9F5Y - chains D and E of the 51 polymer chains in the assembly; structure by electron microscopy, 2.51 A resolution.

[Chain D]
Protein: NADH:ubiquinone oxidoreductase 30kDa subunit domain-containing protein
From: Chlamydomonas reinhardtii
UniProt: A8IHL3 (A8IHL3_CHLRE); residues 1-282 here = UniProt positions 1-282
Amino-acid sequence (282 residues; each row starts with the number of its first residue):
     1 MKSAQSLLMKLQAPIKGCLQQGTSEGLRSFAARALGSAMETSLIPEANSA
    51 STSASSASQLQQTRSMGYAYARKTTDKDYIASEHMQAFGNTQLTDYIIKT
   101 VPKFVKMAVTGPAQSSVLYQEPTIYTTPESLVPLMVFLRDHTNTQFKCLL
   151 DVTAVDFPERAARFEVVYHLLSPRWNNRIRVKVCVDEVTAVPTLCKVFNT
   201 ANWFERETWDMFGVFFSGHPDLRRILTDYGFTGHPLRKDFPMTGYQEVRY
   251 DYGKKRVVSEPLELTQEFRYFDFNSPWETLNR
Disordered / not traced: 1-66

[Chain E]
Protein: NADH:ubiquinone oxidoreductase 49 kD subunit
From: Chlamydomonas reinhardtii
Notes: EC 1.6.5.3
UniProt: Q6V9A8 (Q6V9A8_CHLRE); residue numbers follow UniProt; this construct covers 1-467
Amino-acid sequence (467 residues; row label = number of the first residue in the row):
     1 MRRQAVTCLRGLWRAGSASQEVANQAGASSFALQGLLAQTERGLRTSVDA
    51 KDAKIAPLSAMPWSLQAARSATAEALTPAKVNNFTLNFGPQHPAAHGVLR
   101 LVLEMQGEIIMRADPHIGLLHRGTEKLLEYKTYLQGLPYFDRLDYVSMMC
   151 MEHSYVLAIEQLLNVSVPLRGQYIRVLFSEITRVLNHLLAITCHSMDVGA
   201 LTPFLWAFEEREKLFEFYERVSGARMHAAYFRVGGVSQDLPIGLLRDVYD
   251 WARQFASRLDEMEELLTGNRIWKERTVDVGTITAQMAWDWGCSGPILRAS
   301 GIDWDLRKTQPYDAYGKMQFNVPIAGHGDCYDRYLVRLQEMRESLRIIYQ
   351 CLNEMPDGLYKSPDGKVCPPSRSTMKQSMEALIHHFKLYTEGFHVPAGET
   401 YRAVEAPKGEFGVYLVSRGGNRPYRCKIRSPGYAHLQMTDVISRGAMLAD
   451 VVTIIGTLDVVFGEIDR
Disordered / not traced: 1-78, 92-97
Reported in the primary citation:
  - conformationally variable residues (order/disorder transition): Q91 to V98

[How chain D and chain E interact]
Contacting residue pairs - 100 pairs, chain D then chain E:
  G67(D) with Q285(E); W288(E)
  Y68(D) with W288(E), hydrogen bond (backbone-side chain); I302(E)
  A69(D) with I302(E); D303(E), hydrogen bond (backbone-backbone)
  Y70(D) with A284(E), hydrophobic; G301(E)
  A71(D) with G301(E), hydrogen bond (backbone-backbone); D303(E); I324(E), hydrophobic
  I80(D) with K308(E); T309(E)
  P112(D) with Q161(E), hydrogen bond (backbone-side chain)
  A113(D) with Q161(E)
  Q114(D) with Y401(E); R402(E)
  S115(D) with Q310(E)
  S116(D) with Q161(E)
  V117(D) with Q161(E); R402(E)
  K147(D) with W288(E)
  C148(D) with W288(E), hydrophobic; G291(E)
  L150(D) with E410(E); R429(E), hydrogen bond (backbone-side chain)
  D151(D) with R429(E)
  T153(D) with R425(E), hydrogen bond; K427(E)
  A154(D) with R425(E), hydrogen bond (backbone-side chain)
  V155(D) with R425(E)
  D156(D) with Y424(E), hydrogen bond (backbone-side chain)
  F157(D) with R418(E); Y424(E), hydrophobic
  P158(D) with Y424(E)
  E159(D) with R418(E), salt bridge
  V167(D) with Y414(E)
  H169(D) with Y401(E); Y414(E)
  L171(D) with W304(E), hydrophobic
  P173(D) with W288(E), hydrophobic; W304(E)
  N176(D) with W304(E); T309(E), hydrogen bond (side chain-backbone); Q310(E), hydrogen bond
  R178(D) with L306(E); Q310(E), hydrogen bond; E410(E), salt bridge
  R180(D) with E399(E), salt bridge; T400(E); Y401(E); Y414(E)
  K182(D) with E399(E), salt bridge; Y414(E)
  N199(D) with D289(E), hydrogen bond; W290(E); Q437(E)
  T200(D) with D289(E); W290(E); G291(E); Q437(E)
  N202(D) with Q437(E)
  W203(D) with P115(E), hydrophobic; Y433(E), hydrogen bond (backbone-side chain); L436(E); Q437(E), hydrogen bond (backbone-side chain)
  F204(D) with Y433(E), hydrophobic
  E207(D) with Y433(E), hydrogen bond; R467(E), salt bridge
  M211(D) with H121(E)
  F212(D) with R425(E)
  R223(D) with H116(E)
  I225(D) with I117(E)
  L226(D) with G118(E); H121(E); D466(E); R467(E)
  Y229(D) with R100(E), hydrogen bond
  P235(D) with K126(E), hydrogen bond (backbone-side chain)
  L236(D) with E125(E); K126(E); R425(E)
  R237(D) with K126(E), hydrogen bond (backbone-side chain)
  K238(D) with E129(E), salt bridge; Y424(E), hydrogen bond (side chain-backbone)
  F240(D) with K126(E), hydrogen bond (backbone-side chain)
  M242(D) with L127(E), hydrophobic; Y130(E), hydrophobic
  Y270(D) with R422(E), hydrogen bond
  F273(D) with T390(E); E391(E)
  N274(D) with E391(E); H394(E)
  S275(D) with E391(E), hydrogen bond (backbone-side chain)
  E278(D) with H394(E), salt bridge
  L280(D) with H394(E); G419(E)
  N281(D) with H394(E); G420(E)
  R282(D) with R418(E), hydrogen bond (backbone-backbone)
Also at the interface, not in a pair above, chain D (66 interface residues in all): K77, T123, V152, S172, V197, F198, T227, P241, F268
Also at the interface, not in a pair above, chain E (55 interface residues in all): S300, P396, A397, A403, V416, N421

[Summary]
The interface between chain D and chain E involves 66 residues on one side and 55 on the other; the contacts
include 23 hydrogen bonds and 7 salt bridges. Among the polar pairs are E159(D)-R418(E), R178(D)-E410(E) and
R180(D)-E399(E). The paper reports conformational variability at Q91(E).
Chain D is NADH:ubiquinone oxidoreductase 30kDa subunit domain-containing protein and chain E is
NADH:ubiquinone oxidoreductase 49 kD subunit, both from Chlamydomonas reinhardtii; the structure, Structure of
the Chlamydomonas reinhardtii respiratory complex I from respiratory supercomplex, was determined by electron
microscopy together with 9F5X, 9F5Z, 9F60, 9F61 and 9F62 from the same study.
